PDB entry 8QA5 | electron microscopy, 3.14 A resolution | chains A and B

== Chain A (and B) ==
Molecule: Methylenetetrahydrofolate reductase (NADPH)
Organism: Homo sapiens
Notes: chain B of this document is another copy of the same molecule, construct and numbering; everything in this record applies to it too
UniProt: P42898 (MTHR_HUMAN); residue numbers follow UniProt; this construct covers 1-656
Sequence (663 residues; each row starts with the number of its first residue):
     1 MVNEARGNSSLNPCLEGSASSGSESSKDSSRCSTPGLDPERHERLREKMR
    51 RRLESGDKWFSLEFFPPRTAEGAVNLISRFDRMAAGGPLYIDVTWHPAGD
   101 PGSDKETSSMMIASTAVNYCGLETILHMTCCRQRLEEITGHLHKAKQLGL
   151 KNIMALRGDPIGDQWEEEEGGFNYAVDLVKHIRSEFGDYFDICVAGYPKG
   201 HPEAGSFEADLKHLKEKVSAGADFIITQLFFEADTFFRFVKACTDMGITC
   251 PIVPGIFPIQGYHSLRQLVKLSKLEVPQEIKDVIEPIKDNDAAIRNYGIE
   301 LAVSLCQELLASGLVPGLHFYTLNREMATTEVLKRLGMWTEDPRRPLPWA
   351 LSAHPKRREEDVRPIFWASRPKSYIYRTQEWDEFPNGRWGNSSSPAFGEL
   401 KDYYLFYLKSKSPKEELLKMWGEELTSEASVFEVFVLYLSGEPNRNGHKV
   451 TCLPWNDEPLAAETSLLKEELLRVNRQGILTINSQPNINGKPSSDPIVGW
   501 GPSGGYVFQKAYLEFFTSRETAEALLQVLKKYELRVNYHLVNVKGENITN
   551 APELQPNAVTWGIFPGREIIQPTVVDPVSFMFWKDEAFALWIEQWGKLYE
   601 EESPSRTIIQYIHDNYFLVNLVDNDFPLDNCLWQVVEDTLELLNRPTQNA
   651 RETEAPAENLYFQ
Unresolved in the structure: 1-39, 161-171, 338-343, 391-396, 645-663 (chain B: 1-414, 645-663)
Sequence notes: conflict A429 (Glu in P42898), Q594 (Arg in P42898); expression tag (657-663)
Residues lining bound ligands:
  - FAD (flavin-adenine dinucleotide): T94, W95, H127, A155, L156, R157, G158, D159, Y174, A175, H201, E203, A204, H213, I226
  - S-adenosylhomocysteine (SAH): P348, I365, A368, S369, Y438, L439, L453, N456, E458, L460, A461, E463, T464, L471, T481, I482, N483, S484, Q485, Q509, T560, T573
Curated features (UniProtKB/Swiss-Prot):
  - active site: E63 (Proton donor/acceptor)
  - binding site (NAD(+)): E63 to R68, T94, W95
  - binding site (FAD): T94, W95, H127, R157 to D159, Y174, A175, Y197, H201 to A204, D210, K217
  - binding site (substrate): D159, Q228, Y321, R325
  - binding site (S-adenosyl-L-methionine): N456, A461 to T464, T481 to Q485, T560, T573
  - modified residue: S9 (Phosphoserine), S10 (Phosphoserine), S18 (Phosphoserine), S20 (Phosphoserine), S21 (Phosphoserine), S23 (Phosphoserine), S25 (Phosphoserine), S26 (Phosphoserine), S29 (Phosphoserine), S30 (Phosphoserine), T34 (Phosphothreonine), Y90 (Phosphotyrosine), T94 (Phosphothreonine), S103 (Phosphoserine), S394 (Phosphoserine), T451 (Phosphothreonine)
  - natural variant: R46 (R46Q: In MTHFRD; R46W: In MTHFRD), R51 (R51P: In MTHFRD), R52 (R52Q: In MTHFRD), W59 (W59S: In MTHFRD), R68 (R68G: In MTHFRD; R68Q), R82 (R82W: In MTHFRD), A113 (A113T: In MTHFRD), H127 (H127Y: In MTHFRD), T129 (T129N: In MTHFRD), C130 (C130R: In MTHFRD), Q147 (Q147P: In MTHFRD), G149 (G149V: In MTHFRD), 44 further natural variant entries in UniProt
  - mutagenesis: A368 (A368G/L: No effect on S-adenosylmethionine-binding), E463 (E463D/Q: Loss of S-adenosylmethionine-binding)
From the paper describing this entry:
  - mutagenesis - F384A, N386A, R388A, W389A: decreased catalytic activity
  - mutagenesis - Y404A: unchanged catalytic activity

== How chain A and chain B interact ==
Pairs across the interface (50; chain A residue first):
  R388(A) - E568(B)
  R388(A) - I569(B)  hydrogen bond (side chain-backbone)
  R388(A) - Q571(B)  hydrogen bond
  W389(A) - E568(B)  hydrogen bond (backbone-side chain)
  G390(A) - E568(B)  hydrogen bond (backbone-side chain)
  Y506(A) - D625(B)
  Y506(A) - F626(B)  hydrophobic
  Y506(A) - P627(B)
  F508(A) - F626(B)  hydrophobic
  K510(A) - I563(B)
  K510(A) - F564(B)
  N537(A) - G566(B)
  P552(A) - G566(B)
  P552(A) - R567(B)
  P556(A) - G566(B)
  P556(A) - R567(B)
  P556(A) - E568(B)
  N557(A) - R567(B)
  A558(A) - R567(B)  hydrogen bond (backbone-backbone)
  A558(A) - E568(B)
  A558(A) - I569(B)  hydrophobic
  W561(A) - I563(B)  hydrophobic
  W561(A) - I569(B)  hydrophobic
  I563(A) - K510(B)
  I563(A) - W561(B)
  I563(A) - F626(B)  hydrophobic
  P565(A) - N624(B)
  G566(A) - P552(B)
  G566(A) - Q555(B)
  G566(A) - P556(B)
  G566(A) - N557(B)  hydrogen bond (backbone-side chain)
  G566(A) - N624(B)
  R567(A) - Q555(B)
  R567(A) - P556(B)
  R567(A) - N557(B)
  R567(A) - A558(B)  hydrogen bond (backbone-backbone)
  E568(A) - P556(B)  hydrogen bond (backbone-backbone)
  E568(A) - Q571(B)  hydrogen bond
  I569(A) - A558(B)  hydrophobic
  I569(A) - W561(B)  hydrophobic
  I569(A) - Q571(B)  hydrogen bond (backbone-side chain)
  Q571(A) - E568(B)  hydrogen bond
  N624(A) - Y506(B)
  N624(A) - P565(B)
  N624(A) - G566(B)  hydrogen bond (side chain-backbone)
  D625(A) - Y506(B)
  F626(A) - Y506(B)  hydrophobic
  F626(A) - F508(B)  hydrophobic
  F626(A) - I563(B)  hydrophobic
  P627(A) - Y506(B)
Other interface residues (no listed pair), chain A (27 interface residues in all): L534, Q555, F564, V574
Other interface residues (no listed pair), chain B (23 interface residues in all): N537, V574

== In short ==
27 residues of chain A and 23 residues of chain B are in contact, with 12 hydrogen bonds. Polar pairs include
R388(A)-I569(B), R388(A)-Q571(B) and W389(A)-E568(B). Ligands of chain A: flavin-adenine dinucleotide and
S-adenosylhomocysteine. From the paper: F384A, N386A and R388A of chain A, among others, reduce catalytic
activity; Y404A of chain A leaves catalytic activity unchanged.
Both chains are Methylenetetrahydrofolate reductase (NADPH) (Homo sapiens). Entry 8QA5 (MTHFR + SAH asymmetric
dis-inhibited state) was determined by electron microscopy (same publication as 8QA4 and 8QA6).
